Entry 4DR7 (X-ray diffraction, 3.75 A resolution); this record covers chains A and N of the 25 polymer chains in the assembly.

Chain A:
Molecule: 16S rRNA
Source organism: Thermus thermophilus
Sequence (1522 nucleotides; numbered 0 to 1544 plus 19 insertion-coded residues; 42 numbers in that range are skipped by the numbering (no residue carries them; nothing is unmodelled there); the number before each row is that of its first residue; a row labelled like 190A-190L holds insertion residues (190A, then the next letters in order); numbering starts at 0):
     0 UUUGUUGGAGAGUUUGAUCCUGGCUCAGGGUGAACGCUGGCGGCGUGCCU
    50 AAGACAUGCAAGUCGUGCGGG
    73 CCGCGGGGUUUU
    88 ACUCCG
    95 UGGUC
   101 AGCGGCGGACGGGUGAGUAACGCGUGGGU
  129A G
   130 ACCUACCCGGAAGAGGGGGACAACCCGGGGAAACUCGGGCUAAUCCCCCA
   180 UGUGGACCCGC
190A-190L CCCUUGGGGUGU
   191 GUCCAAAGGGCUUU
   216 GCCCGCUUCCGGAUGGGCCCGCGUCCCAUCAGCUAGUUGGUGGGGUAAUG
   266 GCCCACCAAGGCGACGACGGGUAGCCGGUCUGAGAGGAUGGCCGGCCACA
   316 GGGGCACUGAGACACGGGCCCCACUCCUACGGGAGGCAGCAGUUAGGAAU
   366 CUUCCGCAAUGGGCGCAAGCCUGACGGAGCGACGCCGCUUGGAGGAAGAA
   416 GCCCUUCGGGGUGUAAACUCCUGAA
   442 CCCGGGACGAAACCCCCGACGA
   474 GGGGACUGACGGUACCGGG
   494 GUAAUAGCGCCGGCCAACUCCGUGCCAGCAGCCGCGGUAAUACGGAGGGC
   544 GCGAGCGUUACCCGGAUUCACUGGGCGUAAAGGGCGUGUAGGCGGCCUGG
   594 GGCGUCCCAUGUGAAAGACCACGGCUCAACCGUGGGGGAGCGUGGGAUAC
   644 GCUCAGGCUAGACGGUGGGAGAGGGUGGUGGAAUUCCCGGAGUAGCGGUG
   694 AAAUGCGCAGAUACCGGGAGGAACGCCGAUGGCGAAGGCAGCCACCUGGU
   744 CCACCCGUGACGCUGAGGCGCGAAAGCGUGGGGAGCAAACCGGAUUAGAU
   794 ACCCGGGUAGUCCACGCCCUAAACGAUGCGCGCUAGGUCUCUGGGUCU
   848 CCUGGGGGCCGAAGCUAACGCGUUAAGCGCGCCGCCUGGGGAGUACGGCC
   898 GCAAGGCUGAAACUCAAAGGAAUUGACGGGGGCCCGCACAAGCGGUGGAG
   948 CAUGUGGUUUAAUUCGAAGXAACGCGAAGAACCUUACCAGGCCUUGACAU
   998 GCUAGG
 1003A G
  1004 AACCCGGGUGAAAGCCUGGGGUGCCCC
1030A-1030D GCGA
  1031 GGGGAGCCCUAGCACAGGUGCUGCAUGGCCGUCGUCAGCUCGUGCCGUGA
  1081 GGUGUUGGGUUAAGUCCCGCAACGAGCGCAACCCCCGCCGUUAGUUGCCA
  1131 GCGGUUCGGCCGGGCACUCUAACGGGACUGCCCGCGAAA
  1171 GCGGGAGGAAGGAGGGGACGACGUCUGGUCAGCAUGGCCCUUACGGCCUG
  1221 GGCGACACACGUGCUACAAUGCCCACUACAAAGCGAUGCCACCCGGCAAC
  1271 GGGGAGCUAAUCGCAAAAAGGUGGGCCCAGUUCGGAUUGGGGUCUGCAAC
  1321 CCGACCCCAUGAAGCCGGAAUCGCUAGUAAUCGCGGAUCAG
 1361A C
  1362 CAUGCCGCGGUGAAUACGUUCCCGGGCCUUGUACACACXGCCXGUXACGC
  1412 CAUGGGAGCGGGCUCUACCCGAAGUCGCCGGG
  1446 AGCCUACGGG
  1459 CAGGCGCCGAGGGUAGGGCCCGUGACUGGGGCGAAGUCGUAACAAGGUAG
  1509 CUGUACCGGAAGGUGCGGCUGGAUCCACUCCUUUCU
Unresolved in the structure: 0-4, 1541-1544
Modified positions: PSU (pseudouridine-5'-monophosphate) at position 516, 7MG (7N-methyl-8-hydroguanosine-5'-monophosphate) at position 527, M2G (N2-dimethylguanosine-5'-monophosphate) at position 966, 5MC (5-methylcytidine-5'-monophosphate) at position 967, 2MG (2N-methylguanosine-5'-monophosphate) at position 1207, 5MC (5-methylcytidine-5'-monophosphate) at position 1400, 4OC (4n,o2'-methylcytidine-5'-monophosphate) at position 1402, 5MC (5-methylcytidine-5'-monophosphate) at position 1404, 5MC (5-methylcytidine-5'-monophosphate) at position 1407, UR3 (3-methyluridine-5'-monophoshate) at position 1498, MA6 (6N-dimethyladenosine-5'-monophoshate) at position 1518, MA6 (6N-dimethyladenosine-5'-monophoshate) at position 1519, PSU (pseudouridine-5'-monophosphate) at position 1540, PSU (pseudouridine-5'-monophosphate) at position 1541
Construct notes: conflict C1534 (A2157 in M26923.1), A1535 (C2158 in M26923.1)
Bound ions: Mg2+ site 1 near U5 (its only coordinating residue here); Mg2+ site 2: U12, G21; Mg2+ site 3 near G21 (its only coordinating residue here); Mg2+ site 4: C48, G115; Mg2+ site 5: A59, U387; Mg2+ site 6 near G61 (its only coordinating residue here); Mg2+ site 7 near U62 (its only coordinating residue here); Mg2+ site 8 near U65 (its only coordinating residue here); Mg2+ site 9: G107, G324, G326; Mg2+ site 10 near A109 (its only coordinating residue here); Mg2+ site 11 near G111 (its only coordinating residue here); Mg2+ site 12 near G113 (its only coordinating residue here); 102 more Mg2+ sites not listed
Ligand contacts: streptomycin (SRY): U12, U13, U14, C526, 7MG_527, C912, A913, A914, A915, C1490, G1491

Chain N:
Protein: 30S ribosomal protein S14
Source organism: Thermus thermophilus
UniProtKB: Q5SHQ1 (RS14Z_THET8); numbering as in UniProt (aligned over 1-61)
Amino-acid sequence (61 residues; each row starts with the number of its first residue):
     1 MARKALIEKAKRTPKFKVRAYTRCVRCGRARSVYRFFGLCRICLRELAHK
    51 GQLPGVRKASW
Unresolved in the structure: 1
Bound ions: Zn2+: Cys24, Cys27, Cys40, Cys43

Interface between chain A and chain N:
Pairs across the interface (70):
  G973(A) - Arg41(N)  hydrogen bond to the sugar
  A974(A) - Arg29(N)  salt bridge to the phosphate
  A974(A) - Arg31(N)  hydrogen bond to the base
  A974(A) - Ser32(N)  hydrogen bond to the phosphate
  A974(A) - Arg41(N)  salt bridge to the phosphate
  A975(A) - Ser32(N)  hydrogen bond to the sugar
  A975(A) - Tyr34(N)  base contact
  G976(A) - Arg31(N)  phosphate contact
  G976(A) - Ser32(N)  hydrogen bond to the phosphate
  C979(A) - Val18(N)  hydrogen bond to the base
  C979(A) - Arg19(N)  hydrogen bond to the base
  C980(A) - Val18(N)  base contact
  C980(A) - Arg19(N)  hydrogen bond to the sugar
  C980(A) - Tyr21(N)  sugar contact
  U981(A) - Leu6(N)  phosphate contact
  U981(A) - Tyr21(N)  hydrogen bond to the phosphate
  U981(A) - Ala30(N)  phosphate contact
  U982(A) - Leu6(N)  sugar contact
  U982(A) - Arg23(N)  salt bridge to the phosphate
  U982(A) - Ala30(N)  phosphate contact
  U982(A) - Arg31(N)  salt bridge to the phosphate
  A983(A) - Arg3(N)  salt bridge to the phosphate
  A994(A) - Ala5(N)  base contact
  A994(A) - Lys11(N)  sugar contact
  C995(A) - Lys4(N)  hydrogen bond to the base
  A1015(A) - Lys15(N)  hydrogen bond to the phosphate
  A1046(A) - Lys4(N)  phosphate contact
  G1047(A) - Lys4(N)  salt bridge to the phosphate
  G1048(A) - Arg3(N)  phosphate contact
  G1048(A) - Lys4(N)  hydrogen bond to the phosphate
  U1049(A) - Ala2(N)  hydrogen bond to the base
  U1049(A) - Arg3(N)  hydrogen bond to the sugar
  C1059(A) - Arg45(N)  hydrogen bond to the phosphate
  C1060(A) - Arg45(N)  salt bridge to the phosphate
  C1114(A) - Ser60(N)  hydrogen bond to the sugar
  C1114(A) - Trp61(N)  base contact
  C1115(A) - Ser60(N)  sugar contact
  C1115(A) - Trp61(N)  sugar contact
  G1186(A) - Trp61(N)  hydrogen bond to the base
  G1187(A) - Ser60(N)  hydrogen bond to the base
  G1187(A) - Trp61(N)  hydrogen bond to the sugar
  A1188(A) - Lys58(N)  phosphate contact
  A1188(A) - Ser60(N)  sugar contact
  C1189(A) - Lys58(N)  phosphate contact
  G1202(A) - Cys27(N)  hydrogen bond to the sugar
  G1202(A) - Arg29(N)  sugar contact
  G1202(A) - Ile42(N)  base contact
  G1202(A) - Cys43(N)  base contact
  G1202(A) - Glu46(N)  hydrogen bond to the base
  C1203(A) - Ala2(N)  phosphate contact
  C1203(A) - Cys27(N)  sugar contact
  G1216(A) - Arg3(N)  salt bridge to the phosphate
  G1216(A) - Ala5(N)  phosphate contact
  C1217(A) - Ala5(N)  phosphate contact
  U1219(A) - Lys15(N)  salt bridge to the phosphate
  U1219(A) - Arg19(N)  salt bridge to the phosphate
  G1316(A) - Val18(N)  phosphate contact
  C1317(A) - Phe16(N)  stacking on the base
  C1317(A) - Lys17(N)  phosphate contact
  C1317(A) - Arg19(N)  base contact
  A1318(A) - Val18(N)  base contact
  A1357(A) - Tyr34(N)  sugar contact
  U1358(A) - Val33(N)  sugar contact
  U1358(A) - Tyr34(N)  phosphate contact
  U1358(A) - Arg35(N)  hydrogen bond to the phosphate
  C1359(A) - Thr22(N)  phosphate contact
  C1359(A) - Arg35(N)  salt bridge to the phosphate
  A1360(A) - Arg35(N)  salt bridge to the phosphate
  G1368(A) - Trp61(N)  phosphate contact
  C1369(A) - Trp61(N)  hydrogen bond to the phosphate
Interface residues without a listed pair, chain A (42 interface residues in all): A996, A1016, G1058, C1113
Interface residues without a listed pair, chain N (35 interface residues in all): Glu8, Arg26, Phe36, Arg57, Ala59

In short:
42 residues of chain A face 35 of chain N across their interface, with 23 hydrogen bonds, 12 salt bridges and
1 aromatic stacking contact. Polar contacts include A974(A)-Arg31(N), C979(A)-Val18(N) and C979(A)-Arg19(N).
Chain A binds streptomycin. U12(A) and G21(A) coordinate Mg2+ site 2.
Chain A is 16S rRNA and chain N is 30S ribosomal protein S14, both from Thermus thermophilus; the structure,
Crystal structure of the Thermus thermophilus (HB8) 30S ribosomal subunit with codon, crystallographically
disordered near-cognate transfer ..., was determined by X-ray diffraction together with 4DR1, 4DR2, 4DR3,
4DR4, 4DR5 and 4DR6 from the same study.
